PDB entry 7CZ5 | electron microscopy, 2.60 A resolution | chains A and B of the 6 polymer chains in the assembly

# Chain A
Protein: Guanine nucleotide-binding protein G(s) subunit alpha isoforms short
Organism: Homo sapiens
UniProtKB: P63092 (GNAS2_HUMAN); residues 1-394 here = UniProt positions 1-394
Amino-acid sequence (394 residues; numbered 1 to 394; the number before each row is that of its first residue):
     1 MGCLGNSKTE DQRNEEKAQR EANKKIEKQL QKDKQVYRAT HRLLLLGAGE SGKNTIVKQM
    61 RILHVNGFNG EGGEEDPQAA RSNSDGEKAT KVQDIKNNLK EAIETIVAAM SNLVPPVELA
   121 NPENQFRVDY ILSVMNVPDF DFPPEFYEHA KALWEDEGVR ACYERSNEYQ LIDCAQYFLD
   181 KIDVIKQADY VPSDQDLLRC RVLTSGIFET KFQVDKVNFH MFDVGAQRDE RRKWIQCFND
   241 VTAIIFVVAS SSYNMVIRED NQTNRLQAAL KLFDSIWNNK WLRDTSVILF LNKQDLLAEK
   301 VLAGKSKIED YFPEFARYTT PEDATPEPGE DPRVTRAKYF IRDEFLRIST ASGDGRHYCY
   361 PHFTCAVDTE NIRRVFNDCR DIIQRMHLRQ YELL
Disordered / not traced: 1-8, 61-204, 252-262, 304-306
Construct notes: engineered mutation Asn54 (Ser in P63092), Ala226 (Gly in P63092), Ala268 (Glu in P63092), Lys271 (Asn in P63092), Asp274 (Lys in P63092), Lys280 (Arg in P63092), Asp284 (Thr in P63092), Thr285 (Ile in P63092)

# Chain B
Protein: Guanine nucleotide-binding protein G(I)/G(S)/G(T) subunit beta-1
Organism: Rattus norvegicus
UniProtKB: P54311 (GBB1_RAT); residue numbers follow UniProt; this construct covers 2-340
Amino-acid sequence (400 residues; numbered -33 to 366; the number before each row is that of its first residue; numbers below 1 keep their minus sign (Met-33 is residue -33)):
   -33 MHHHHHHSSG LVPRGSHMAS HHHHHHHHHH GSLLQSELDQ LRQEAEQLKN QIRDARKACA
    27 DATLSQITNN IDPVGRIQMR TRRTLRGHLA KIYAMHWGTD SRLLVSASQD GKLIIWDSYT
    87 TNKVHAIPLR SSWVMTCAYA PSGNYVACGG LDNICSIYNL KTREGNVRVS RELAGHTGYL
   147 SCCRFLDDNQ IVTSSGDTTC ALWDIETGQQ TTTFTGHTGD VMSLSLAPDT RLFVSGACDA
   207 SAKLWDVREG MCRQTFTGHE SDINAICFFP NGNAFATGSD DATCRLFDLR ADQELMTYSH
   267 DNIICGITSV SFSKSGRLLL AGYDDFNCNV WDALKADRAG VLAGHDNRVS CLGVTDDGMA
   327 VATGSWDSFL KIWNGSSGGG GSGGGGSSGV SGWRLFKKIS
Disordered / not traced: -33 to 2, 341-366
Construct notes: initiating methionine (-33); expression tag (-32 to 1, 341-366)

# Interface between chain A and chain B
Contacting residue pairs (60; chain A residue first):
  Glu16(A) - Asn88(B)
  Gln19(A) - Asp83(B)  hydrogen bond
  Gln19(A) - Thr86(B)  hydrogen bond
  Gln19(A) - Asn88(B)
  Asn23(A) - Asn88(B)  hydrogen bond
  Asn23(A) - Lys89(B)
  Ile26(A) - Lys89(B)
  Ile26(A) - Val90(B)
  Ile26(A) - His91(B)
  Ile26(A) - Ala92(B)  hydrophobic
  Glu27(A) - Lys89(B)  salt bridge
  Leu30(A) - Gly53(B)
  Leu30(A) - Lys78(B)
  Leu30(A) - Lys89(B)
  Asp33(A) - Lys78(B)  salt bridge
  Lys34(A) - Leu55(B)
  Tyr37(A) - Leu55(B)  hydrophobic
  Tyr37(A) - Ala56(B)
  Tyr37(A) - Asp76(B)
  Arg38(A) - Leu55(B)
  Gly206(A) - Leu117(B)
  Gly206(A) - Asp118(B)
  Gly206(A) - Asn119(B)
  Ile207(A) - Leu117(B)
  Phe222(A) - Trp99(B)  hydrophobic
  Ala226(A) - Asn119(B)
  Ala226(A) - Thr143(B)
  Gln227(A) - Leu117(B)  hydrogen bond (side chain-backbone)
  Gln227(A) - Asn119(B)  hydrogen bond
  Gln227(A) - Tyr145(B)
  Arg228(A) - Gly162(B)  hydrogen bond (side chain-backbone)
  Arg228(A) - Asp163(B)
  Arg228(A) - Thr164(B)
  Arg228(A) - Asp186(B)  salt bridge
  Arg232(A) - Cys204(B)
  Arg232(A) - Asp228(B)  salt bridge
  Lys233(A) - Tyr145(B)
  Lys233(A) - Asp186(B)
  Lys233(A) - Met188(B)
  Lys233(A) - Cys204(B)
  Lys233(A) - Asp228(B)  salt bridge
  Lys233(A) - Asn230(B)  hydrogen bond
  Lys233(A) - Asp246(B)  salt bridge
  Trp234(A) - Leu117(B)  hydrophobic
  Trp234(A) - Tyr145(B)
  Gln236(A) - Lys57(B)  hydrogen bond (backbone-side chain)
  Gln236(A) - Arg314(B)
  Gln236(A) - Trp332(B)
  Cys237(A) - Lys57(B)
  Cys237(A) - Gln75(B)
  Cys237(A) - Trp99(B)  hydrogen bond (backbone-side chain)
  Cys237(A) - Met101(B)  hydrophobic
  Phe238(A) - Trp99(B)  hydrophobic
  Phe238(A) - Leu117(B)  hydrophobic
  Asn239(A) - Lys57(B)  hydrogen bond
  Asn239(A) - Trp332(B)
  Asp240(A) - Lys57(B)
  Trp281(A) - Asp290(B)
  Trp281(A) - Arg314(B)
  Trp281(A) - Trp332(B)  hydrophobic
Also at the interface, not in a pair above, chain A (30 interface residues in all): Arg20, Ser205, Glu209, Glu230, Lys280
Also at the interface, not in a pair above, chain B (38 interface residues in all): Ile80, Ser97, Ser98, Gly144, Thr184

# Summary
The interface between chain A and chain B involves 30 residues on one side and 38 on the other, with 10
hydrogen bonds and 6 salt bridges. Polar contacts include Glu27(A)-Lys89(B), Asp33(A)-Lys78(B) and
Arg228(A)-Asp186(B).
Here chain A is Guanine nucleotide-binding protein G(s) subunit alpha isoforms short (Homo sapiens) and chain
B is Guanine nucleotide-binding protein G(I)/G(S)/G(T) subunit beta-1 (Rattus norvegicus). Entry 7CZ5 (Cryo-EM
structure of the human growth hormone-releasing hormone receptor-Gs protein complex) was determined by
electron microscopy.
